PDB entry 4YXW | X-ray diffraction, 3.10 A resolution | chains A and D of the 9 polymer chains in the assembly

# Chain A
Protein: ATP synthase subunit alpha, mitochondrial
Source organism: Bos taurus
Reference sequence: P19483 (ATPA_BOVIN); residues 1-510 here correspond to UniProt positions 44-553 (UniProt number = residue number + 43)
Amino-acid sequence (510 residues; numbered 1 to 510; the number before each row is that of its first residue):
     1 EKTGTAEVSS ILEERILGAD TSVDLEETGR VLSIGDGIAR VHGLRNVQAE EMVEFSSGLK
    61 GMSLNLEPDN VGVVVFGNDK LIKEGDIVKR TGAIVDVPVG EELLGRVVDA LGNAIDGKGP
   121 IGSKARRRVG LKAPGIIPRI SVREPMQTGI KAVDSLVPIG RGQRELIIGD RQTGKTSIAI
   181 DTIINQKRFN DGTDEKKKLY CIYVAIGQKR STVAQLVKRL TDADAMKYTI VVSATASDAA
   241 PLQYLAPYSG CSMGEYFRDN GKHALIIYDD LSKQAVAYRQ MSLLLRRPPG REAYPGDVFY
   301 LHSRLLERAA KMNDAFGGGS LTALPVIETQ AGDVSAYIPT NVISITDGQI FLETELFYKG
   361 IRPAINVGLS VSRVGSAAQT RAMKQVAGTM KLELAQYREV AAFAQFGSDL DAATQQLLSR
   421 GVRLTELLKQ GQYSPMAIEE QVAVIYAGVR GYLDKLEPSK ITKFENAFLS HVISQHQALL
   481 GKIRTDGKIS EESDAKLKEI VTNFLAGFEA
Disordered / not traced: 1-21
Sequence notes: variant Glu1 (Gln44 in P19483), Gly481 (Ser524 in P19483)
Bound ions: Mg2+: Thr176 (together with AMP-PNP)
Small-molecule neighbours: AMP-PNP (ANP; phosphoaminophosphonic acid-adenylate ester): Asp170, Arg171, Gln172, Thr173, Gly174, Lys175, Thr176, Ser177, Glu328, Phe357, Arg362, Pro363, Gln430, Gly431, Gln432, Tyr433
Curated features (UniProtKB/Swiss-Prot):
  - binding site (ATP): Gln172, Gly174, Lys175, Thr176, Ser177, Gln430, Gln432
  - binding site (Mg(2+)): Thr176, Asp269
  - site: Ser370 (Required for activity)
  - modified residue: Ser10 (Phosphoserine), Ser22 (Phosphoserine), Ser33 (Phosphoserine), Ser63 (Phosphoserine), Lys80 (N6-acetyllysine), Lys83 (N6-acetyllysine), Lys89 (N6-acetyllysine), Thr91 (Phosphothreonine), Lys118 (N6-acetyllysine), Ser123 (Phosphoserine), Lys124 (N6-acetyllysine), Ser141 (Phosphoserine), Arg161 (Omega-N-methylarginine), Lys187 (N6-acetyllysine), Lys196 (N6-acetyllysine), Lys197 (N6-acetyllysine), Lys218 (N6-acetyllysine), Lys262 (N6-acetyllysine), Lys384 (N6-acetyllysine), Lys391 (N6-acetyllysine) and 5 more in UniProt
  - glycosylation: Ser33 (O-linked (GlcNAc) serine)

# Chain D
Protein: ATP synthase subunit beta, mitochondrial
Source organism: Bos taurus
Notes: EC 3.6.3.14
Reference sequence: P00829 (ATPB_BOVIN); residues -3 to 478 here correspond to UniProt positions 47-528 (UniProt number = residue number + 50)
Amino-acid sequence (482 residues; row label = number of the first residue in the row; numbers below 1 keep their minus sign (Ala-3 is residue -3)):
    -3 AAQASPSPKA GATTGRIVAV IGAVVDVQFD EGLPPILNAL EVQGRETRLV LEVAQHLGES
    57 TVRTIAMDGT EGLVRGQKVL DSGAPIRIPV GPETLGRIMN VIGEPIDERG PIKTKQFAAI
   117 HAEAPEFVEM SVEQEILVTG IKVVDLLAPY AKGGKIGLFG GAGVGKTVLI MELINNVAKA
   177 HGGYSVFAGV GERTREGNDL YHEMIESGVI NLKDATSKVA LVYGQMNEPP GARARVALTG
   237 LTVAEYFRDQ EGQDVLLFID NIFRFTQAGS EVSALLGRIP SAVGYQPTLA TDMGTMQERI
   297 TTTKKGSITS VQAIYVPADD LTDPAPATTF AHLDATTVLS RAIAELGIYP AVDPLDSTSR
   357 IMDPNIVGSE HYDVARGVQK ILQDYKSLQD IIAILGMDEL SEEDKLTVSR ARKIQRFLSQ
   417 PFQVAEVFTG HLGKLVPLKE TIKGFQQILA GEYDHLPEQA FYMVGPIEEA VAKADKLAEE
   477 HS
Disordered / not traced: -3 to 8, 476-478
Bound ions: Mg2+: Thr163 (together with AMP-PNP)
Small-molecule neighbours:
  - AMP-PNP (ANP; phosphoaminophosphonic acid-adenylate ester), molecule 1: Gly157, Ala158, Gly159, Val160, Gly161, Lys162, Thr163, Val164, Glu188, Arg189, Glu192, Tyr311, Tyr345, Pro346, Phe418, Ala421, Phe424, Thr425
  - AMP-PNP (ANP), molecule 2: Ser355, Tyr368, Arg372
Curated features (UniProtKB/Swiss-Prot):
  - binding site (ADP): Gly159, Val160, Gly161, Lys162, Thr163, Val164
  - binding site (ATP): Gly159, Gly161, Lys162, Thr163, Val164, Arg189
  - binding site (phosphate): Gly159, Val160, Gly161, Lys162, Thr163
  - binding site (Mg(2+)): Thr163, Glu188
  - modified residue: Lys74 (N6-acetyllysine), Lys111 (N6-acetyllysine), Lys148 (N6-acetyllysine), Lys209 (N6-acetyllysine), Lys214 (N6-acetyllysine), Thr262 (Phosphothreonine), Ser365 (Phosphoserine), Lys376 (N6-acetyllysine), Ser383 (Phosphoserine), Lys430 (N6-acetyllysine), Lys435 (N6-acetyllysine), Lys472 (N6-acetyllysine)
  - glycosylation: Ser56 (O-linked (GlcNAc) serine)
From the paper describing this entry:
  - binding site for Monothiophosphate: Lys162, Arg189, Asp256, Asn257, Arg260

# How chain A and chain D interact
Residue-residue contacts (96):
  Leu32(A) - Gly54(D)
  Ser33(A) - His52(D)
  Ser33(A) - Leu53(D)
  Ile34(A) - Ile32(D)
  Ile34(A) - Gln51(D)
  Ile34(A) - His52(D)  hydrogen bond (backbone-backbone)
  Asp36(A) - Gln51(D)  hydrogen bond
  Asp36(A) - Arg274(D)  salt bridge
  Asn78(A) - Glu119(D)
  Asp79(A) - Ile32(D)
  Lys80(A) - Pro31(D)
  Lys80(A) - Ile32(D)
  Lys80(A) - Leu33(D)
  Glu84(A) - Leu29(D)
  Glu84(A) - His52(D)
  Glu84(A) - Gly54(D)
  Glu84(A) - Glu55(D)  hydrogen bond (side chain-backbone)
  Glu84(A) - Ser56(D)  hydrogen bond (side chain-backbone)
  Val107(A) - Phe123(D)  hydrophobic
  Ile115(A) - Phe123(D)
  Ile115(A) - Val124(D)
  Asp116(A) - Val124(D)
  Gly117(A) - Val124(D)
  Arg171(A) - Leu317(D)
  Arg171(A) - Phe326(D)
  Arg171(A) - Asp352(D)  salt bridge
  Gln172(A) - Thr354(D)
  Lys209(A) - Glu294(D)
  Lys209(A) - Ala327(D)
  Lys209(A) - His328(D)
  Lys209(A) - Leu329(D)
  Lys209(A) - Asp330(D)  salt bridge
  Lys209(A) - Arg356(D)
  Arg210(A) - Ala120(D)
  Arg210(A) - Pro121(D)  hydrogen bond (side chain-backbone)
  Arg210(A) - Glu122(D)  salt bridge
  Arg210(A) - Phe123(D)
  Arg210(A) - Met126(D)
  Arg210(A) - Glu294(D)  hydrogen bond (backbone-side chain)
  Ser211(A) - Met126(D)  hydrogen bond (backbone-side chain)
  Thr212(A) - Arg356(D)  hydrogen bond
  Val213(A) - Phe123(D)  hydrophobic
  Ala214(A) - Phe123(D)
  Ala214(A) - Met126(D)  hydrophobic
  Ala214(A) - Val128(D)
  Gln215(A) - Val128(D)  hydrogen bond (side chain-backbone)
  Gln215(A) - Gln130(D)
  Val217(A) - Phe123(D)  hydrophobic
  Thr235(A) - Glu294(D)  hydrogen bond
  Ala236(A) - Gly290(D)
  Ala236(A) - Glu294(D)
  Ala236(A) - His328(D)
  Ser237(A) - Thr291(D)
  Ser237(A) - Glu294(D)  hydrogen bond
  Lys273(A) - Ala327(D)
  Arg279(A) - Ser277(D)  hydrogen bond
  Arg279(A) - Ala278(D)
  Gln280(A) - Pro283(D)
  Gln280(A) - Thr284(D)
  Gln280(A) - Thr287(D)  hydrogen bond
  Leu283(A) - Ile275(D)
  Leu283(A) - Ser277(D)
  Leu283(A) - Pro283(D)  hydrophobic
  Leu284(A) - Arg274(D)
  Leu284(A) - Thr284(D)
  Arg286(A) - Gly273(D)  hydrogen bond (side chain-backbone)
  Arg286(A) - Ile275(D)
  Pro289(A) - Ile275(D)  hydrophobic
  Glu292(A) - Ala278(D)
  Ala293(A) - Ser277(D)
  Ala293(A) - Ala278(D)
  Gln330(A) - Thr318(D)
  Gln330(A) - Ala323(D)
  Ala331(A) - Thr318(D)
  Glu355(A) - Gln379(D)
  Phe357(A) - Arg372(D)
  Tyr358(A) - Leu351(D)
  Tyr358(A) - Asp352(D)
  Tyr358(A) - Ser353(D)
  Tyr358(A) - Thr354(D)
  Tyr358(A) - Gln375(D)
  Tyr358(A) - Lys376(D)  hydrogen bond (backbone-backbone)
  Tyr358(A) - Gln379(D)
  Lys359(A) - Lys376(D)
  Lys359(A) - Gln379(D)
  Lys359(A) - Asp380(D)
  Lys359(A) - Ser383(D)
  Arg362(A) - Tyr368(D)
  Arg362(A) - Arg372(D)
  Gln405(A) - Leu384(D)
  Gln405(A) - Asp400(D)
  Phe406(A) - Ile387(D)  hydrophobic
  Phe406(A) - Ile388(D)  hydrophobic
  Phe406(A) - Glu395(D)
  Phe406(A) - Leu396(D)  hydrophobic
  Tyr433(A) - Asp359(D)
Interface residues without a listed pair, chain A (53 interface residues in all): Gly35, Ile82, Lys83, Gln208, Lys218, Ala240, Val276, Arg287, Thr354
Interface residues without a listed pair, chain D (63 interface residues in all): Thr57, Ser127, Lys151, Pro276, Ala286, Thr297

# Summary
The interface between chain A and chain D involves 53 residues on one side and 63 on the other, with 15
hydrogen bonds and 4 salt bridges. Among the polar pairs are Asp36(A)-Arg274(D), Arg171(A)-Asp352(D) and
Lys209(A)-Asp330(D). From the paper: a binding site for Monothiophosphate at Lys162(D), Arg189(D) and
Asp256(D) among others.
Chain A is ATP synthase subunit alpha, mitochondrial and chain D is ATP synthase subunit beta, mitochondrial,
both from Bos taurus; the structure, Bovine heart mitochondrial F1-ATPase inhibited by AMP-PNP and ADP in the
presence of thiophosphate, was determined by X-ray diffraction (same publication as 4Z1M).
